3UH0 - chain A; structure by X-ray diffraction, 2.00 A resolution.

[Chain A]
Protein: Threonyl-tRNA synthetase, mitochondrial
From: Saccharomyces cerevisiae
Notes: EC 6.1.1.3
UniProt: P07236 (SYTM_YEAST); numbering as in UniProt (aligned over 26-462)
Chain sequence (460 residues; row label = number of the first residue in the row):
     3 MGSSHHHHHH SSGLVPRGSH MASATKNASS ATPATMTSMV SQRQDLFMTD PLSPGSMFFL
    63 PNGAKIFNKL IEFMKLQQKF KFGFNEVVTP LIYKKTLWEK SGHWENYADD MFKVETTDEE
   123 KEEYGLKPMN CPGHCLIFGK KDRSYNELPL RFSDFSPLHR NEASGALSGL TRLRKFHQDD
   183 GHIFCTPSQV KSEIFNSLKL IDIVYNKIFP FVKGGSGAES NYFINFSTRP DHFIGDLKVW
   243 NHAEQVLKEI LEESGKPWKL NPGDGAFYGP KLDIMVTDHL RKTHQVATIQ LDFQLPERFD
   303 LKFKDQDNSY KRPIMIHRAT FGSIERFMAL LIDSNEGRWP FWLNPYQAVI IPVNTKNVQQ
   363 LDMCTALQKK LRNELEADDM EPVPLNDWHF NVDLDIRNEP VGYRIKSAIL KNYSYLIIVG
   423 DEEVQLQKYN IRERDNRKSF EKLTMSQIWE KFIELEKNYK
Not modelled in the structure: 3-31, 119-124, 215-219
Sequence notes: expression tag (3-25)
Metal / ion sites: Zn2+: Cys133, His184, His319 (together with 5'-O-(N-(L-threonyl)-sulfamoyl)adenosine)
Small-molecule neighbours: 5'-O-(N-(L-threonyl)-sulfamoyl)adenosine (TSB): Met131, Cys133, Arg162, Glu164, Leu172, Thr173, Arg174, Leu175, Phe178, Gln180, Asp182, Gly183, His184, Tyr270, Lys273, Gln287, Val288, Thr290, Gln292, His319, Arg320, Ala321, Gly324, Ser325, Arg328
From the paper describing this entry:
  - Zn2+ coordination: Cys133, His184, His319
  - binding site for 5'-O-(N-(L-threonyl)-sulfamoyl)adenosine: Arg162, Glu164, Leu175, Phe178, Asp182, Tyr270, Lys273, Gln287, Val288, Ser325, Arg328
  - catalytic residues: Lys273
  - conformationally variable residues (side-chain flip): Gln180, Asp182, Tyr270, Lys273
  - mutagenesis - T357A (7-fold): decreased catalytic activity
  - specificity-determining residues: Arg434

[Summary]
Ligands of chain A: 5'-O-(N-(L-threonyl)-sulfamoyl)adenosine. Cys133, His184 and His319 form the Zn2+ site.
The paper reports the catalytic residue Lys273; T357A reduces catalytic activity.
Chain A is Threonyl-tRNA synthetase, mitochondrial (Saccharomyces cerevisiae); the structure, Crystal
structure of the yeast mitochondrial threonyl-tRNA synthetase (MST1) in complex with threonyl sulfamoyl
adenylate, was determined by X-ray diffraction together with 3UGQ and 3UGT from the same study.
